Entry 7M7Q (X-ray diffraction, 2.27 A resolution); this record covers chains A and T of the 3 polymer chains in the assembly.

== Chain A ==
Protein: DNA polymerase eta
Organism: Homo sapiens
Notes: EC 2.7.7.7
Reference sequence: Q9Y253 (POLH_HUMAN); residues 1-432 here = UniProt positions 1-432
Sequence (435 residues; each row starts with the number of its first residue; numbers below 1 keep their minus sign (Gly-2 is residue -2)):
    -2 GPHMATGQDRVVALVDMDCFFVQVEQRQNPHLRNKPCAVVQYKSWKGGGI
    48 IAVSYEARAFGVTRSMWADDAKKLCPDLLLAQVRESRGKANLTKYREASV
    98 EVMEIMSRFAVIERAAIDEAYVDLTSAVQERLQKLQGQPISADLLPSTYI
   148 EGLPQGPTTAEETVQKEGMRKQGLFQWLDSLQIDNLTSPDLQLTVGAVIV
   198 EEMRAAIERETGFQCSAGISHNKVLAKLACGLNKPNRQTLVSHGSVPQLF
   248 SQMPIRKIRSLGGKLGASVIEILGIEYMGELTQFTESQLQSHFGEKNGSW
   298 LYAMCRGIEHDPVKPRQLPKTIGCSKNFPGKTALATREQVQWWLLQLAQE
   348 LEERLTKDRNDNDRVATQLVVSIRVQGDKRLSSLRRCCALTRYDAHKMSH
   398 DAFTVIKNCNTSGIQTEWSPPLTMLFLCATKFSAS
Unresolved in the structure: 155-160, 411-412
Differences from the reference sequence: expression tag (-2 to 0); engineered mutation Ala113 (Ser in Q9Y253)
Bound ions: Mg2+ site 1: Asp13, Met14, Asp115 (together with DZ4); Mg2+ site 2: Asp13, Asp115, Glu116 (together with DZ4) (shared with 1 residue of chain P)
Residues lining bound ligands:
  - DZ4 (2'-deoxy-5'-O-[(R)-hydroxy{[(R)-hydroxy(phosphonooxy)phosphoryl]amino}phosphoryl]adenosine), molecule 1: Asp13, Met14, Asp15, Cys16, Phe17, Phe18, Ile48, Ala49, Tyr52, Arg55, Arg61, Ile114, Asp115, Glu116, Lys231
  - DZ4, molecule 2: Arg256, Ser257, Leu262, Lys293, Asn294, Trp297
Curated features (UniProtKB/Swiss-Prot):
  - binding site (Mg(2+)): Asp13, Met14, Asp115, Glu116
  - binding site (Mn(2+)): Asp13, Met14, Asp115, Glu116
  - binding site (a 2'-deoxyribonucleoside 5'-triphosphate): Arg61
  - natural variant: Val37 (deletion: In XPV), Leu75 (deletion: In XPV), Arg93 (R93P: In XPV), Arg111 (R111H: In XPV), Thr122 (T122P: In XPV), Gly153 (G153D: In a breast cancer sample), Thr191 (T191P: In XPV), Gly263 (G263V: In XPV), Val266 (V266D: In XPV), Gly295 (G295R: In XPV), Arg361 (R361S: In XPV)
  - mutagenesis: Tyr52 (Y52A/F: Reduces DNA polymerase activity; Y52E: Reduces DNA polymerase activity. Increases fidelity of replication and reduces translesion bypass), Arg61 (R61A: Reduces enzymatic activity by two-thirds), Ser62 (S62G: Increased DNA polymerase activity and translesion bypass compared to wild-type), Ala68 (A68S/V: Severe reduction in thymine dimer translesion bypass), Asn324 to Pro326 (Reduces binding to chromatin and to monoubiquitinated PCNA. Abolishes binding to monoubiquitinated PCNA; when associated with 705-E--H-713 Del)
From the paper describing this entry:
  - mutagenesis - S113A (20-fold): decreased catalytic activity
  - mutagenesis - S113A: unchanged catalytic activity on RNA-terminated primers
  - mutagenesis - S113A: unchanged catalytic activity on 2'F-dA

== Chain T ==
Molecule: 12-nt DNA strand
Sequence (12 nucleotides; each row starts with the number of its first residue):
     2 CATTATGACGCT

== Interface between chain A and chain T ==
Pairs across the interface (38; chain A residue first):
  Gln38(A) with DT5(T), hydrogen bond to the sugar; DA6(T), sugar contact
  Tyr39(A) with DT5(T), phosphate contact; DA6(T), hydrogen bond to the phosphate
  Trp42(A) with DA3(T), stacking on the base
  Arg61(A) with DT4(T), hydrogen bond to the base; DT5(T), base contact
  Ser62(A) with DT4(T), base contact
  Trp64(A) with DA3(T), phosphate contact; DT4(T), sugar contact
  Lys86(A) with DT7(T), salt bridge to the phosphate
  Leu89(A) with DA6(T), phosphate contact; DT7(T), sugar contact
  Arg93(A) with DT7(T), salt bridge to the phosphate; DG8(T), salt bridge to the phosphate
  Arg313(A) with DA9(T), salt bridge to the phosphate
  Pro316(A) with DA9(T), phosphate contact
  Lys317(A) with DA9(T), hydrogen bond to the phosphate; DC10(T), salt bridge to the phosphate
  Thr318(A) with DG8(T), sugar contact; DA9(T), hydrogen bond to the phosphate
  Ile319(A) with DG8(T), phosphate contact
  Gly320(A) with DT7(T), phosphate contact; DG8(T), hydrogen bond to the phosphate
  Cys321(A) with DT7(T), phosphate contact
  Ser322(A) with DA6(T), sugar contact; DT7(T), hydrogen bond to the phosphate
  Lys323(A) with DA6(T), phosphate contact
  Asn324(A) with DT5(T), hydrogen bond to the phosphate; DA6(T), hydrogen bond to the phosphate
  Pro326(A) with DC2(T), phosphate contact; DA3(T), sugar contact
  Gly327(A) with DC2(T), hydrogen bond to the phosphate; DA3(T), phosphate contact
  Thr329(A) with DA3(T), base contact
  Arg351(A) with DT7(T), salt bridge to the phosphate; DG8(T), salt bridge to the phosphate
  Leu378(A) with DT7(T), base contact
Other interface residues (no listed pair), chain A (31 interface residues in all): Ile48, Ala87, Lys293, Lys311, Leu315, Glu347, Phe423
Other interface residues (no listed pair), chain T (11 interface residues in all): DG11, DC12

== In short ==
31 residues of chain A and 11 residues of chain T are in contact; the contacts include 10 hydrogen bonds, 7
salt bridges and 1 aromatic stacking contact. Among the polar pairs are Arg61(A)-DT4(T), Gln38(A)-DT5(T) and
Tyr39(A)-DA6(T). From the paper: S113A of chain A reduces catalytic activity; S113A of chain A leaves
catalytic activity on RNA-terminated primers unchanged.
Chain A is DNA polymerase eta (Homo sapiens) and chain T is a 12-nt DNA strand; the structure, Human DNA Pol
eta S113A with dT-ended primer and dAMPNPP, was determined by X-ray diffraction together with 7M7L, 7M7M,
7M7N, 7M7O, 7M7P, 7M7R and 19 further entries from the same study.
